PDB entry 2NVT | X-ray diffraction, 3.36 A resolution | chains A and H of the 13 polymer chains in the assembly

== Chain A ==
Name: DNA-directed RNA polymerase II largest subunit
Source organism: Saccharomyces cerevisiae
Notes: EC 2.7.7.6
Reference sequence: P04050 (RPB1_YEAST); residue numbers follow UniProt; this construct covers 1-1733
Chain sequence (1733 residues; numbered 1 to 1733; the number before each row is that of its first residue):
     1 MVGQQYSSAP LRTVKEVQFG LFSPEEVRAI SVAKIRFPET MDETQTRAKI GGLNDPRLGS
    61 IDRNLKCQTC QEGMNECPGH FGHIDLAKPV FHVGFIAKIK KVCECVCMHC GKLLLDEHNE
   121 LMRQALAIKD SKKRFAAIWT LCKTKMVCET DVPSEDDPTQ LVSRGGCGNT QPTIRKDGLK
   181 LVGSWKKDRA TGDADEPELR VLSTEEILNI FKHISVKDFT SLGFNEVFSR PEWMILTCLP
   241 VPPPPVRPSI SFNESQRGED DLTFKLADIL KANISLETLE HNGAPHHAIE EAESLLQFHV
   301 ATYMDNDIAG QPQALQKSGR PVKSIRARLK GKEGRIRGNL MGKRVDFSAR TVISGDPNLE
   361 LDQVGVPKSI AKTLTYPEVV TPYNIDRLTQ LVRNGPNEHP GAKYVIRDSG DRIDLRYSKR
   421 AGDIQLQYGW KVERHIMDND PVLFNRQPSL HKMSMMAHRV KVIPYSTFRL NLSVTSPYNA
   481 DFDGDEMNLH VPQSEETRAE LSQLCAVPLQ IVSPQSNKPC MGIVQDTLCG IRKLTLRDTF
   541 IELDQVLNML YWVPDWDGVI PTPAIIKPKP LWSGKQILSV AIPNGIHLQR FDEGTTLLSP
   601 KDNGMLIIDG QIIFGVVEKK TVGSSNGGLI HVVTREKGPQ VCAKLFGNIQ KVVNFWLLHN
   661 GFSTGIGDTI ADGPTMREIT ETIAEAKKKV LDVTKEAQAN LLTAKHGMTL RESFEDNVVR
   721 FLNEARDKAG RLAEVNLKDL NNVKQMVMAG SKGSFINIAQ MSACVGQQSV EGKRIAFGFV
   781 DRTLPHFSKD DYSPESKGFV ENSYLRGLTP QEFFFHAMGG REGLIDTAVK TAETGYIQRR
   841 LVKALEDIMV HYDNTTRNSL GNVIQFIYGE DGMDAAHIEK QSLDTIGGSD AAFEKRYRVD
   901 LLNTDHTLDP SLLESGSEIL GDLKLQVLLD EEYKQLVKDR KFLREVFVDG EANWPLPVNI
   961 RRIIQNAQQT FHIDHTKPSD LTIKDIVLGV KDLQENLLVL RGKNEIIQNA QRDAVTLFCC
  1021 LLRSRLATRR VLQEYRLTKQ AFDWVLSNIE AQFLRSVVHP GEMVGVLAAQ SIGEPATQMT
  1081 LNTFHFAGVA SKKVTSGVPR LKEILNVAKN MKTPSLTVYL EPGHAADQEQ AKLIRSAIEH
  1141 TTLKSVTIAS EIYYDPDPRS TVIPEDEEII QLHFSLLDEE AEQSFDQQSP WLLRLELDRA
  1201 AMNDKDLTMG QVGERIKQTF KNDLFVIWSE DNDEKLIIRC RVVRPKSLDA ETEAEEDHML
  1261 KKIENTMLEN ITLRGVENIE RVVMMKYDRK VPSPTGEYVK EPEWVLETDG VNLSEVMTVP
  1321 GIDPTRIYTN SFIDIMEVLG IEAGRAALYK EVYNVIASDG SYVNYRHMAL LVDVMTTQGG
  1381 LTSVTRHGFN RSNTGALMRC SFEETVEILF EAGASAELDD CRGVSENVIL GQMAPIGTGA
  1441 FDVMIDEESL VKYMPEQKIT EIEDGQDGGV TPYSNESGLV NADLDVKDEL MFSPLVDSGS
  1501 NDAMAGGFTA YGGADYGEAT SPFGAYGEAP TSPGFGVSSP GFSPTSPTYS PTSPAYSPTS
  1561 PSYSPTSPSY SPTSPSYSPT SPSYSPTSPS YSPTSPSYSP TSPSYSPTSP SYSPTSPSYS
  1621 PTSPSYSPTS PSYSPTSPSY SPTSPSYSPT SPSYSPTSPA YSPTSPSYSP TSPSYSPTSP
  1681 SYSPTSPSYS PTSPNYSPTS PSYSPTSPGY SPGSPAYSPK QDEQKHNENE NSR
Disordered / not traced: 1-2, 155-160, 187-198, 1177-1186, 1244-1253, 1452-1733
Metal / ion sites: Zn2+ site 1: C67, C70, C77; Zn2+ site 2: C107, C110, C148, C167; Mg2+ site 1: D481, D483 (shared with 1 residue of chain R); Mg2+ site 2 near D481 (its only coordinating residue here)
Small-molecule neighbours: phosphomethylphosphonic acid guanylate ester (G2P): R446, P448, N479, D481, D483
From the paper describing this entry:
  - catalytic residues: H1085 (proposed by the authors, not directly observed)
  - mutagenesis - R446A: abolished growth

== Chain H ==
Name: DNA-directed RNA polymerases I, II, and III 14.5 kDa polypeptide
Source organism: Saccharomyces cerevisiae
Notes: EC 2.7.7.6
Reference sequence: P20436 (RPB8_YEAST); residues 1-146 here = UniProt positions 1-146
Chain sequence (146 residues; each row starts with the number of its first residue):
     1 MSNTLFDDIF QVSEVDPGRY NKVCRIEAAS TTQDQCKLTL DINVELFPVA AQDSLTVTIA
    61 SSLNLEDTPA NDSSATRSWR PPQAGDRSLA DDYDYVMYGT AYKFEEVSKD LIAVYYSFGG
   121 LLMRLEGNYR NLNNLKQENA YLLIRR
Disordered / not traced: 1, 64-75

== How chain A and chain H interact ==
Contacting residue pairs (54; chain A residue first):
  R537(A) - Y20(H)
  R537(A) - V23(H)
  R537(A) - R25(H)
  R537(A) - D41(H)  salt bridge
  R537(A) - G120(H)
  D538(A) - Y20(H)
  D538(A) - N21(H)  hydrogen bond (side chain-backbone)
  D538(A) - K22(H)  hydrogen bond (side chain-backbone)
  D538(A) - V23(H)  hydrogen bond (side chain-backbone)
  F540(A) - V23(H)  hydrophobic
  F540(A) - N43(H)
  F540(A) - L121(H)  hydrophobic
  L543(A) - W79(H)  hydrophobic
  V559(A) - S78(H)
  I560(A) - S78(H)
  I560(A) - W79(H)  hydrogen bond (backbone-backbone)
  P563(A) - W79(H)
  P563(A) - Y98(H)
  A564(A) - M97(H)
  A564(A) - Y98(H)  hydrogen bond (backbone-backbone)
  A564(A) - F118(H)
  I565(A) - N43(H)
  I565(A) - L46(H)  hydrophobic
  I565(A) - V96(H)
  I566(A) - V96(H)  hydrogen bond (backbone-backbone)
  I566(A) - Y141(H)  hydrophobic
  K567(A) - N43(H)
  K567(A) - Y95(H)  hydrogen bond
  K567(A) - V96(H)  hydrogen bond (backbone-backbone)
  K567(A) - M97(H)
  P568(A) - L46(H)
  P568(A) - D94(H)
  P570(A) - W79(H)  hydrophobic
  W572(A) - W79(H)  hydrophobic
  S573(A) - G119(H)  hydrogen bond (side chain-backbone)
  K575(A) - G119(H)
  K575(A) - G120(H)
  L597(A) - Y102(H)  hydrogen bond (backbone-side chain)
  L598(A) - R25(H)  hydrogen bond (backbone-side chain)
  L598(A) - T39(H)
  L598(A) - L122(H)  hydrophobic
  S599(A) - R25(H)
  P600(A) - R25(H)
  K601(A) - Y20(H)
  D602(A) - Y20(H)
  L606(A) - Y102(H)  hydrophobic
  I608(A) - Y102(H)  hydrophobic
  I613(A) - Y102(H)  hydrophobic
  I613(A) - S117(H)  hydrogen bond (backbone-side chain)
  I613(A) - G120(H)
  I613(A) - L122(H)
  D739(A) - R19(H)  salt bridge
  D974(A) - K136(H)
  H975(A) - K136(H)
Interface residues without a listed pair, chain A (33 interface residues in all): L536, T562, L571, F614, K738
Interface residues without a listed pair, chain H (30 interface residues in all): R77, E105, Y115, R124

== In short ==
The interface between chain A and chain H involves 33 residues on one side and 30 on the other, with 12
hydrogen bonds and 2 salt bridges. Polar contacts include R537(A)-D41(H), D739(A)-R19(H) and D538(A)-N21(H).
Ligands of chain A: phosphomethylphosphonic acid guanylate ester. From the paper: the catalytic residue
H1085(A); R446A of chain A abolishes growth.
Chain A is DNA-directed RNA polymerase II largest subunit and chain H is DNA-directed RNA polymerases I, II,
and III 14.5 kDa polypeptide, both from Saccharomyces cerevisiae; the structure, RNA Polymerase II Elongation
Complex in 150 mM Mg+2 with GMPCPP, was determined by X-ray diffraction (same publication as 2E2H, 2E2I, 2E2J,
2NVQ, 2NVX, 2NVY, 2NVZ and 2YU9).
